7EA5 - chains F and I of the 11 polymer chains in the assembly; structure by electron microscopy, 3.30 A resolution.

== Chain F ==
Molecule: Histone H4
Source organism: Xenopus laevis
Amino-acid sequence (78 residues; numbered 24 to 101; the number before each row is that of its first residue):
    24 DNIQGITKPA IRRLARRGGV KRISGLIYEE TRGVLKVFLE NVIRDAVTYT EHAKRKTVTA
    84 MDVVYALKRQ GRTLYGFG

== Chain I ==
Molecule: 601-DNA
Sequence (145 nucleotides; each row starts with the number of its first residue):
     2 TCGAGAATCC CGGTGCCGAG GCCGCTCAAT TGGTCGTAGA CAGCTCTAGC ACCGCTTAAA
    62 CGCACGTACG CGCTGTCCCC CGCGTTTTAA CCGCCAAGGG GATTACTCCC TAGTCTCCAG
   122 GCACGTGTCA GATATATACA TCCGA

== Chain F / chain I interface ==
Contacting residue pairs (10; chain F residue first):
  Arg35(F) - DC82(I)  salt bridge to the phosphate
  Arg45(F) - DC81(I)  hydrogen bond to the sugar
  Arg45(F) - DC82(I)  phosphate contact
  Ile46(F) - DC81(I)  sugar contact
  Ile46(F) - DC82(I)  hydrogen bond to the phosphate
  Ser47(F) - DC81(I)  phosphate contact
  Arg78(F) - DG102(I)  phosphate contact
  Lys79(F) - DG101(I)  salt bridge to the phosphate
  Lys79(F) - DG102(I)  hydrogen bond to the phosphate
  Thr80(F) - DG102(I)  hydrogen bond to the phosphate
Other interface residues (no listed pair), chain F (9 interface residues in all): Lys44, Gly48

== Summary ==
Chain F and chain I form an interface of 9 and 4 residues respectively, with 4 hydrogen bonds and 2 salt
bridges. Polar contacts include Arg45(F)-DC81(I), Ile46(F)-DC82(I) and Lys79(F)-DG102(I).
Chain F is Histone H4 (Xenopus laevis) and chain I is 601-DNA; the structure, Yeast Set2 bound to a nucleosome
containing oncohistone mutations, was determined by electron microscopy together with 7EA8 from the same
study.
